PDB entry 7SXO | electron microscopy, 3.30 A resolution | chains E and G of the 7 polymer chains in the assembly

== Chain E ==
Molecule: Lon protease homolog, mitochondrial
Source organism: Saccharomyces cerevisiae (strain ATCC 204508 / S288c)
Notes: EC 3.4.21.53
Reference sequence: P36775 (LONM_YEAST); residue numbers follow UniProt; this construct covers 182-1133
Chain sequence (968 residues; each row starts with the number of its first residue):
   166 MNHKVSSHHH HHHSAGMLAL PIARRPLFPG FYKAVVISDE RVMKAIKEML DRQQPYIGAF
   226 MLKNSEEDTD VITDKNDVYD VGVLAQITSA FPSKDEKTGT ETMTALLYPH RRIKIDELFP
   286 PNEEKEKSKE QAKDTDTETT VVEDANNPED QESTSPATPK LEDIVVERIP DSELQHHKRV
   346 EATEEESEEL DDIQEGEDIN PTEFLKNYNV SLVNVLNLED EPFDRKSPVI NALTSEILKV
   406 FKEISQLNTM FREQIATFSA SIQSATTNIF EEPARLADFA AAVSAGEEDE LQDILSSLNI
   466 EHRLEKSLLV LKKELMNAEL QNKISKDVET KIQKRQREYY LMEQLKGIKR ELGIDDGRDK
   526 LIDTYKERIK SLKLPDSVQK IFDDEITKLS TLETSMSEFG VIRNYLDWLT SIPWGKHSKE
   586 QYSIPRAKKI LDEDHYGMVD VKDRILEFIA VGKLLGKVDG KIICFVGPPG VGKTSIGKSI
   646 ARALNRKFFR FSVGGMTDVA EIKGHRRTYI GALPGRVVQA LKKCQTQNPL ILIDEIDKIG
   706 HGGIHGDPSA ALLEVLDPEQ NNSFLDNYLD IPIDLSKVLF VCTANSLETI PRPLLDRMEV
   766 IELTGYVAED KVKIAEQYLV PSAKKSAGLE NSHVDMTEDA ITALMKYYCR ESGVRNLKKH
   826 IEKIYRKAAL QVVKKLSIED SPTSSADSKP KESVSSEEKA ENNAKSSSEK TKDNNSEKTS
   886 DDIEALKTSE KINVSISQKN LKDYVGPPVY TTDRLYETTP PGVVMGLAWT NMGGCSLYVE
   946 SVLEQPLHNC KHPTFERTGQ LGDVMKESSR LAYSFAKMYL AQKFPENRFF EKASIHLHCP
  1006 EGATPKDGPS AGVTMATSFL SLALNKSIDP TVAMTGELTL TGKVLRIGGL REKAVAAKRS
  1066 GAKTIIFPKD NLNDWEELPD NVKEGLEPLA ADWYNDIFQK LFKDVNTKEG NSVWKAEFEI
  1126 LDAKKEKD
Unresolved in the structure: 166-528, 842-894, 1128-1133
Sequence notes: expression tag (166-181)
Residues lining bound ligands: ATP (adenosine-5'-triphosphate): Asp599, His600, Tyr601, Gly602, Met603, Pro633, Pro634, Gly635, Val636, Gly637, Lys638, Thr639, Ser640, Asp699, Glu700, Asn750, Tyr771, Ile779, Tyr783, Val819, Arg820, Lys823
Swiss-Prot annotation at these positions:
  - active site: Ser1015, Lys1058
  - binding site (ATP): Gly632 to Thr639
  - mutagenesis: Lys638 (K638N: Abolishes ATP-binding), Ser1015 (S1015A: Abolishes peptidase activity)
What the authors report for this chain:
  - binding site for endogenous substrate (chain G): Tyr674, Ile675
  - binding site for ATP: Lys638, Glu700, Asn750, Arg820
  - binding site for Mg2+: Glu700 (proposed by the authors, not directly observed)
  - catalytic residues: Ser1015, Lys1058
  - mutagenesis - S1015A: abolished catalytic activity on casein

== Chain G ==
Molecule: endogenous substrate
Source organism: Escherichia coli
Chain sequence (12 residues; row label = number of the first residue in the row; a row labelled like 1A-1C holds insertion residues (1A, then the next letters in order); numbers below 1 keep their minus sign (UNK-6 is residue -6); X marks 12 residues of unknown identity (built as UNK)):
    -6 XXXXXXXX
 1A-1C XXX
     2 X
Unresolved in the structure: 1A-1C

== How chain E and chain G interact ==
Chain E side of the interface, 5 residues: His670, Thr673, Tyr674, Ile675, His710

== Summary ==
Chain E and chain G make no direct contact in this assembly. Ligands of chain E: ATP. Curated annotation
(UniProt) lists active-site residues Ser1015(E) and Lys1058(E), 8 ATP-binding residues and 2 mutagenesis sites
on chain E. From the paper: catalytic residues Ser1015(E) and Lys1058(E); S1015A of chain E abolishes
catalytic activity on casein.
Chain E is Lon protease homolog, mitochondrial (Saccharomyces cerevisiae (strain ATCC 204508 / S288c)) and
chain G is endogenous substrate (Escherichia coli); the structure, Yeast Lon (PIM1) with endogenous substrate,
was determined by electron microscopy.
